5NT4 - chains A and H; structure by X-ray diffraction, 1.90 A resolution.

[Chain A]
Protein: Tankyrase-2
From: Homo sapiens
Notes: EC 2.4.2.30
Reference sequence: Q9H2K2 (TNKS2_HUMAN); numbering as in UniProt (aligned over 946-1113)
Chain sequence (191 residues; numbered 923 to 1113; the number before each row is that of its first residue):
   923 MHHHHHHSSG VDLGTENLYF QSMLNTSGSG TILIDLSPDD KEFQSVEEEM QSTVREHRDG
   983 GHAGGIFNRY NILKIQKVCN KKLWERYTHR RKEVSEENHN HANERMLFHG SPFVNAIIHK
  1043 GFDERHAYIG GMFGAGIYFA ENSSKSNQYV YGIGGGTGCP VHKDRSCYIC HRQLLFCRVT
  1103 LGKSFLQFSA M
Disordered / not traced: 923-951, 1113
Construct notes: initiating methionine (923); expression tag (924-945)
Bound ions: Zn2+: Cys1081, His1084, Cys1089, Cys1092
Ligand contacts: 97Z (2-[4-morpholin-4-yl]-3,4-dihydroquinazolin-4-one): Phe1030, His1031, Gly1032, Ser1033, Phe1035, Arg1047, His1048, Ala1049, Tyr1050, Tyr1060, Phe1061, Ala1062, Lys1067, Ser1068, Tyr1071, Ile1075
Curated features (UniProtKB/Swiss-Prot):
  - binding site (Zn(2+)): Cys1081, His1084, Cys1089, Cys1092
  - mutagenesis: Met1054 (M1054V: Loss of activity)
From the paper describing this entry:
  - binding site for 97Z: Phe1035, Tyr1050, Ile1075

[Chain H]
Protein: Tankyrase-2
From: Homo sapiens
Notes: EC 2.4.2.30
Reference sequence: Q9H2K2 (TNKS2_HUMAN); residues 1114-1162 here = UniProt positions 1114-1162
Chain sequence (49 residues; row label = number of the first residue in the row):
  1114 KMAHSPPGHH SVTGRPSVNG LALAEYVIYR GEQAYPEYLI TYQIMRPEG
Disordered / not traced: 1114, 1162

[Chain A / chain H interface]
Pairs across the interface - 157 pairs, chain A then chain H:
  Leu958(A) with Tyr1151(H), hydrophobic
  Glu964(A) with Tyr1151(H), hydrogen bond
  Val968(A) with Tyr1151(H), hydrophobic; Ile1153(H), hydrophobic
  Met972(A) with Ile1153(H), hydrophobic; Tyr1155(H), hydrophobic
  Arg977(A) with Asn1132(H); Ala1135(H)
  Arg980(A) with Val1131(H); Asn1132(H)
  Gly986(A) with Ile1157(H)
  Gly987(A) with Ile1157(H)
  Ile988(A) with Met1158(H); Pro1160(H)
  Phe989(A) with Ile1157(H), hydrophobic; Met1158(H)
  Asn990(A) with Pro1160(H)
  Arg991(A) with Met1158(H), hydrogen bond (backbone-backbone); Glu1161(H), salt bridge
  Tyr992(A) with Tyr1155(H), hydrophobic; Gln1156(H); Met1158(H)
  Asn993(A) with Tyr1155(H); Gln1156(H), hydrogen bond (backbone-backbone); Met1158(H)
  Ile994(A) with Thr1154(H)
  Leu995(A) with Thr1154(H), hydrogen bond (backbone-backbone)
  Lys996(A) with Leu1152(H); Ile1153(H); Thr1154(H), hydrogen bond (backbone-backbone)
  Ile997(A) with Tyr1151(H), hydrophobic; Leu1152(H)
  Gln998(A) with Glu1150(H); Tyr1151(H); Leu1152(H), hydrogen bond (backbone-backbone)
  Lys999(A) with Glu1150(H); Tyr1151(H)
  Val1000(A) with Tyr1148(H), hydrogen bond (backbone-side chain); Pro1149(H); Glu1150(H), hydrogen bond (backbone-backbone)
  Cys1001(A) with Tyr1148(H)
  Asn1002(A) with Tyr1148(H), hydrogen bond (backbone-side chain)
  Leu1005(A) with Tyr1148(H)
  Trp1006(A) with Tyr1148(H); Glu1150(H)
  Arg1008(A) with Glu1145(H)
  Tyr1009(A) with Glu1145(H); Gln1146(H); Ala1147(H); Tyr1148(H), hydrophobic
  Arg1012(A) with His1123(H); Arg1143(H); Glu1145(H); Gln1146(H), hydrogen bond
  Val1016(A) with His1123(H)
  Glu1019(A) with His1123(H), salt bridge
  Arg1027(A) with Tyr1139(H), hydrogen bond
  Leu1029(A) with Tyr1139(H), hydrophobic
  Phe1044(A) with Gly1144(H); Ala1147(H), hydrophobic
  Glu1046(A) with Met1115(H)
  Ala1049(A) with Met1115(H), hydrophobic
  Phe1055(A) with Val1125(H), hydrophobic; Gly1127(H); Val1140(H), hydrophobic; Tyr1142(H), hydrogen bond (backbone-side chain)
  Ala1057(A) with Met1115(H); Ala1116(H), hydrogen bond (backbone-backbone); Tyr1142(H)
  Gly1058(A) with Val1140(H); Ile1141(H); Tyr1142(H)
  Ile1059(A) with Met1115(H), hydrophobic; Tyr1139(H); Val1140(H); Ile1141(H), hydrogen bond (backbone-backbone); Gly1144(H)
  Tyr1060(A) with Tyr1139(H); Val1140(H), hydrophobic
  Phe1061(A) with Glu1138(H); Tyr1139(H), hydrogen bond (backbone-backbone); Ile1141(H), hydrophobic; Ala1147(H), hydrophobic
  Glu1063(A) with Leu1136(H); Ala1137(H), hydrogen bond (backbone-backbone); Tyr1139(H), hydrogen bond
  Asn1064(A) with Ala1135(H); Leu1136(H), hydrogen bond (side chain-backbone)
  Lys1067(A) with Glu1138(H)
  Asn1069(A) with Tyr1155(H), hydrogen bond; Ile1157(H)
  Val1072(A) with Tyr1155(H)
  Ser1088(A) with Ile1157(H)
  Cys1089(A) with Ile1157(H)
  Tyr1090(A) with Gln1156(H); Ile1157(H); Met1158(H); Arg1159(H); Pro1160(H)
  Ile1091(A) with Gln1156(H), hydrogen bond (backbone-side chain)
  Cys1092(A) with Gln1156(H)
  His1093(A) with Tyr1155(H); Gln1156(H)
  Arg1094(A) with Ile1153(H); Thr1154(H); Tyr1155(H), hydrogen bond (backbone-backbone); Ile1157(H)
  Gln1095(A) with Leu1152(H); Ile1153(H); Thr1154(H), hydrogen bond; Tyr1155(H)
  Leu1096(A) with Tyr1151(H); Leu1152(H); Ile1153(H), hydrogen bond (backbone-backbone); Tyr1155(H)
  Leu1097(A) with Pro1149(H), hydrophobic; Tyr1151(H); Leu1152(H), hydrophobic
  Phe1098(A) with Glu1150(H), hydrogen bond (backbone-backbone); Tyr1151(H), hydrogen bond (backbone-backbone)
  Cys1099(A) with Tyr1148(H); Pro1149(H), hydrophobic
  Arg1100(A) with Ala1147(H); Tyr1148(H), hydrogen bond (backbone-backbone); Glu1150(H), salt bridge
  Val1101(A) with Ile1141(H), hydrophobic; Gln1146(H)
  Thr1102(A) with Ile1141(H); Gln1146(H), hydrogen bond (backbone-backbone)
  Leu1103(A) with His1123(H); Ser1124(H), hydrogen bond (backbone-side chain); Tyr1139(H), hydrophobic
  Gly1104(A) with His1123(H)
  Lys1105(A) with Gly1121(H); His1122(H); His1123(H), hydrogen bond (backbone-backbone); Ser1124(H)
  Ser1106(A) with His1122(H); Ser1124(H), hydrogen bond; Val1125(H); Thr1126(H), hydrogen bond
  Phe1107(A) with Pro1119(H), hydrophobic; His1122(H); Ser1124(H), hydrogen bond (backbone-backbone); Val1125(H); Thr1126(H), hydrogen bond (backbone-backbone)
  Leu1108(A) with Thr1126(H); Arg1128(H)
  Gln1109(A) with Thr1126(H), hydrogen bond (backbone-backbone); Gly1127(H); Arg1128(H), hydrogen bond (backbone-backbone)
  Phe1110(A) with Arg1128(H)
  Ser1111(A) with Arg1128(H), hydrogen bond (backbone-backbone); Pro1129(H); Ser1130(H), hydrogen bond (backbone-backbone)
  Ala1112(A) with Ser1130(H); Val1131(H), hydrophobic
Also at the interface, not in a pair above, chain A (82 interface residues in all): Leu955, Thr975, Glu978, Asn1020, Met1028, Phe1030, Ile1039, Ile1040, Asp1045, Gly1056, Ala1062
Also at the interface, not in a pair above, chain H (43 interface residues in all): Leu1134

[Overview]
82 residues of chain A face 43 of chain H across their interface; the contacts include 37 hydrogen bonds and 3
salt bridges. Among the polar pairs are Arg991(A)-Glu1161(H), Glu1019(A)-His1123(H) and Arg1100(A)-Glu1150(H).
Ligands of chain A: compound 97Z. From the paper: a binding site for 97Z at Phe1035(A), Tyr1050(A) and
Ile1075(A).
Here chain A is Tankyrase-2 and chain H is Tankyrase-2, both from Homo sapiens. Entry 5NT4 (Crystal structure
of TNKS2 in complex with 2-[4-(morpholin-4-yl)phenyl]-3,4-dihydroquinazolin-4-one) was determined by X-ray
diffraction together with 5NSX, 5NT0, 5NVC, 5NVE, 5NVF, 5NVH and 5 further entries from the same study.
